PDB entry 9OTQ | electron microscopy, 2.27 A resolution | chains L and e of the 20 polymer chains in the assembly

[Chain L (and e)]
Molecule: Glutamine synthetase
From: Homo sapiens
Notes: EC 6.3.1.2, 2.3.1.225; chain e of this document is another copy of the same molecule, construct and numbering; everything in this record applies to it too
UniProtKB: P15104 (GLNA_HUMAN); residue numbers follow UniProt; this construct covers 1-373
Sequence (373 residues; numbered 1 to 373; the number before each row is that of its first residue):
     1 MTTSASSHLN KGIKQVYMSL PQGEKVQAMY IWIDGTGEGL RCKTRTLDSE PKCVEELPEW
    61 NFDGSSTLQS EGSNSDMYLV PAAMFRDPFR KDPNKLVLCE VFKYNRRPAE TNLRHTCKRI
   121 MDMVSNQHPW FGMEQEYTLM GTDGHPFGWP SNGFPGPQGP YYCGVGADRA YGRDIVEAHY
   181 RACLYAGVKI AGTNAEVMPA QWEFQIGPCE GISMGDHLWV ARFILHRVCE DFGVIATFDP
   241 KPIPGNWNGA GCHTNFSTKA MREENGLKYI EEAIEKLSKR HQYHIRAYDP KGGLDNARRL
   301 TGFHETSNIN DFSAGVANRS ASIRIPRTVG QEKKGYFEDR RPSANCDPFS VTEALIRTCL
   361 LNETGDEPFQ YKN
Not modelled in the structure: 1, 372-373
Bound ions: Mg2+: E136, E196, E203
Swiss-Prot annotation at these positions:
  - region: T2 to K25 (Required for glutamine-induced ubiquitination by CRL4(CRBN) and proteasomal degradation)
  - binding site (ATP): E134, E203 to P208, N255 to S257, R319, R324
  - binding site (Mn(2+)): E134, E136, E196, E203, H253, E338
  - binding site (L-glutamate): N246, W247, R319, R340
  - binding site (ADP): Y336 to E338
  - modified residue: T2 (N-acetylthreonine), K11 (N6-acetyllysine), K14 (N6-acetyllysine), Y104 (Phosphotyrosine), S343 (Phosphoserine)
What the authors report for this chain:
  - self-association interface (contacts with another copy of this molecule); pairs are residue here / residue on that copy: K52-K52
  - mutagenesis - K52A, C53A: unchanged growth in response to glutamine auxotrophy
  - catalytic residues: R299, E305 (citing earlier work)
  - mutagenesis - E305A (10 fold): decreased catalytic activity on ammonia
  - mutagenesis - R298A (50-fold), L300A (100 fold), H304A (5 fold), I309A: decreased catalytic activity on glutamate
  - mutagenesis - R298A, L300A: abolished growth in response to glutamine-deplete conditions
  - mutagenesis - P242*: abolished growth in response to glutamine deplete media

[Interface between chain L and chain e]
Residue-residue contacts (13; chain L residue first):
  P150(L) with S151(e); N152(e); G153(e)
  S151(L) with P150(e)
  N152(L) with P150(e)
  G153(L) with P150(e); F154(e)
  F154(L) with G153(e); F154(e), hydrogen bond (backbone-backbone); P155(e); G156(e)
  P155(L) with F154(e)
  G156(L) with F154(e)

[In short]
The chain L/chain e interface involves 7 residues from each chain, with 1 hydrogen bond. The hydrogen-bonded
pair F154(L)-F154(e) is a backbone contact. From the paper: catalytic residues R299(L) and E305(L); R298A,
L300A and H304A of chain L, among others, reduce catalytic activity on glutamate; 8 substitutions were tested
in all.
Chain L and chain e are both Glutamine synthetase (Homo sapiens); the structure, Human glutamine synthetase
filament apo, was determined by electron microscopy (same publication as 9OTM, 9OTN, 9OTO and 9OTP).
